PDB entry 4Y84 | X-ray diffraction, 2.70 A resolution | chains C and D of the 34 polymer chains in the assembly

Chain C:
Name: Proteasome subunit alpha type-4
Organism: Saccharomyces cerevisiae S288c
Notes: EC 3.4.25.1
UniProtKB: P40303 (PSA4_YEAST); residues -1 to 252 here correspond to UniProt positions 1-254 (UniProt number = residue number + 2)
Amino-acid sequence (254 residues; row label = number of the first residue in the row; numbers below 1 keep their minus sign (Met-1 is residue -1)):
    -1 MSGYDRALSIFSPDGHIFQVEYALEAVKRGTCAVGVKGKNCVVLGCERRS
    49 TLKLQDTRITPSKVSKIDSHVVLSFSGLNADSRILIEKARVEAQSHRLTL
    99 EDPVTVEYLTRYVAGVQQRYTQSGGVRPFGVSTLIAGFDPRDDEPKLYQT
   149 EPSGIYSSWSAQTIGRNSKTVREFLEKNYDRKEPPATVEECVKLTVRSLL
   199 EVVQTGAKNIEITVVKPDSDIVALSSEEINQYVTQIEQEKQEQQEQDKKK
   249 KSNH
Unresolved in the structure: -1 to 0, 241-252

Chain D:
Name: Proteasome subunit alpha type-5
Organism: Saccharomyces cerevisiae S288c
Notes: EC 3.4.25.1
UniProtKB: P32379 (PSA5_YEAST); residues -7 to 252 here correspond to UniProt positions 1-260 (UniProt number = residue number + 8)
Amino-acid sequence (260 residues; row label = number of the first residue in the row; numbers below 1 keep their minus sign (Met-7 is residue -7)):
    -7 MFLTRSEYDRGVSTFSPEGRLFQVEYSLEAIKLGSTAIGIATKEGVVLGV
    43 EKRATSPLLESDSIEKIVEIDRHIGCAMSGLTADARSMIEHARTAAVTHN
    93 LYYDEDINVESLTQSVCDLALRFGEGASGEERLMSRPFGVALLIAGHDAD
   143 DGYQLFHAEPSGTFYRYNAKAIGSGSEGAQAELLNEWHSSLTLKEAELLV
   193 LKILKQVMEEKLDENNAQLSCITKQDGFKIYDNEKTAELIKELKEKEAAE
   243 SPEEADVEMS
Unresolved in the structure: -7 to 0, 118-124, 243-252

Interface between chain C and chain D:
Residue-residue contacts (65):
  Asp3(C) - Glu117(D)
  Arg4(C) - Asp1(D)  salt bridge
  Arg4(C) - Glu117(D)
  Ala5(C) - Val4(D)  hydrophobic
  Ala5(C) - Glu117(D)
  Ala5(C) - Ser127(D)
  Ser7(C) - Ser127(D)
  Ser7(C) - Arg128(D)
  Ile8(C) - Val4(D)  hydrophobic
  Ile8(C) - Gln15(D)
  Phe9(C) - Gln15(D)
  Phe9(C) - Tyr18(D)
  Phe9(C) - Ser19(D)
  Phe9(C) - Ala22(D)  hydrophobic
  Phe9(C) - Leu73(D)  hydrophobic
  Phe9(C) - Arg128(D)
  Phe9(C) - Pro129(D)
  Phe9(C) - Gly131(D)
  Ser10(C) - Tyr18(D)
  Pro11(C) - Tyr18(D)  hydrophobic
  Pro11(C) - Glu21(D)
  Asp12(C) - Glu21(D)
  Gly13(C) - Tyr18(D)
  Gly13(C) - Glu21(D)
  Gly13(C) - Ala22(D)
  His14(C) - Leu25(D)
  Ile15(C) - Leu73(D)  hydrophobic
  Ile15(C) - Arg128(D)
  Lys35(C) - Glu52(D)  salt bridge
  Gln116(C) - Ala75(D)
  Gln116(C) - Asp76(D)
  Gln116(C) - Arg128(D)
  Thr119(C) - Arg128(D)  hydrogen bond (backbone-side chain)
  Gln120(C) - Asp76(D)
  Gln120(C) - Met126(D)
  Gln120(C) - Ser127(D)  hydrogen bond (backbone-backbone)
  Gln120(C) - Arg128(D)
  Gln120(C) - Pro129(D)
  Gln120(C) - Phe130(D)
  Ser121(C) - Ser127(D)
  Gly122(C) - Ser127(D)
  Ser151(C) - Ala75(D)
  Gly152(C) - Ala75(D)
  Ile153(C) - Thr74(D)
  Ile153(C) - Ala75(D)
  Ser155(C) - Leu51(D)
  Ser155(C) - Ser55(D)
  Ser156(C) - Leu51(D)
  Ser156(C) - Glu52(D)  hydrogen bond (backbone-backbone)
  Ser156(C) - Ser55(D)  hydrogen bond (backbone-side chain)
  Trp157(C) - Ser48(D)
  Trp157(C) - Leu50(D)
  Trp157(C) - Leu51(D)
  Trp157(C) - Glu52(D)
  Ser158(C) - Leu50(D)  hydrogen bond (backbone-backbone)
  Ser158(C) - Glu52(D)  hydrogen bond
  Ala159(C) - Leu50(D)
  Leu173(C) - Leu50(D)  hydrophobic
  Glu174(C) - Ser48(D)  hydrogen bond
  Glu174(C) - Pro49(D)
  Glu174(C) - Leu50(D)
  Arg179(C) - Pro49(D)  hydrogen bond (side chain-backbone)
  Arg179(C) - Leu50(D)
  Arg179(C) - Leu51(D)  hydrogen bond (side chain-backbone)
  Arg179(C) - Glu52(D)
Other interface residues (no listed pair), chain C (31 interface residues in all): Arg170, Tyr177
Other interface residues (no listed pair), chain D (27 interface residues in all): Thr47, Ser53

Overview:
The interface between chain C and chain D involves 31 residues on one side and 27 on the other, with 9
hydrogen bonds and 2 salt bridges. Polar pairs include Arg4(C)-Asp1(D), Lys35(C)-Glu52(D) and
Thr119(C)-Arg128(D).
Chain C is Proteasome subunit alpha type-4 and chain D is Proteasome subunit alpha type-5, both from
Saccharomyces cerevisiae S288c; the structure, Yeast 20S proteasome in complex with N3-A(4,4-F2P)nLL-ep, was
determined by X-ray diffraction, deposited together with 4Y69, 4Y6A, 4Y6V, 4Y6Z, 4Y70, 4Y74 and 34 further
entries.
